Entry 9FW6 (X-ray diffraction, 1.73 A resolution); this record covers chain A.

# Chain A
Molecule: Adenosine kinase
Organism: Physcomitrium patens
Notes: EC 2.7.1.20
UniProt: O49923 (ADK_PHYPA); residue numbers follow UniProt; this construct covers 1-343
Amino-acid sequence (361 residues; each row starts with the number of its first residue; numbers below 1 keep their minus sign (Met-17 is residue -17)):
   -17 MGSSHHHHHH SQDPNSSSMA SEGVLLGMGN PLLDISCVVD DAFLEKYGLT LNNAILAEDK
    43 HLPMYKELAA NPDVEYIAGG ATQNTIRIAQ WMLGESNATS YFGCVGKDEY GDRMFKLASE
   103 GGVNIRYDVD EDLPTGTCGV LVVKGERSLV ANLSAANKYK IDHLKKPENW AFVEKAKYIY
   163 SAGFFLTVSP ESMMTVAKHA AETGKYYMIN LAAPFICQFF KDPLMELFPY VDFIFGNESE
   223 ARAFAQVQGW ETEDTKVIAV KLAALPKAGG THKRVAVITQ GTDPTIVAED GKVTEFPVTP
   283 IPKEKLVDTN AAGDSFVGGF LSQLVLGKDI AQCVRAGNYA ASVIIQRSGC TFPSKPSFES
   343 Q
Not modelled in the structure: -17 to 2, 341-343
Sequence notes: initiating methionine (-17); expression tag (-16 to 0)
UniProt features mapped onto this chain:
  - active site: Asp296
Ion coordination: Na+ near Thr64 (its only coordinating residue here)
Residues lining bound ligands:
  - adenosine (ADN): Asn12, Leu14, Asp16, Leu38, Gly61, Gly62, Ala63, Asn66, Cys120, Arg129, Leu131, Ala133, Leu135, Phe166, Asn292, Ala293, Asp296
  - ADP (adenosine-5'-diphosphate): Asn34, Arg129, Asn219, Thr261, Gln262, Gly263, Thr264, Thr267, Val280, Thr281, Pro282, Ile283, Thr291, Ala294, Gly295, Phe298, Asn320, Ala323, Ile327
What the authors report for this chain:
  - binding site for ADP: Thr264
  - binding site for adenosine: Leu38 (from molecular simulation)

# In short
Bound to chain A: ADP and adenosine. UniProt lists active-site residue Asp296. From the paper: a binding site
for ADP at Thr264; a binding site for adenosine at Leu38.
Chain A is Adenosine kinase (Physcomitrium patens); the structure, A ternary complex of plant adenosine kinase
1 from moss Physcomitrella patens (PpADK1) with adenosine and ..., was determined by X-ray diffraction
together with 8RPA, 8RF7 and 8RGJ from the same study.
